Entry 5KH4 (X-ray diffraction, 3.20 A resolution); this record covers chains A and B.

# Chain A (and B)
Protein: Isoprenyl transferase
Source organism: Streptococcus pneumoniae serotype 4 (strain ATCC BAA-334 / TIGR4)
Notes: EC 2.5.1.-; chain B of this document is another copy of the same molecule, construct and numbering; everything in this record applies to it too
UniProtKB: Q97SR4 (ISPT_STRPN); numbering as in UniProt (aligned over 1-252)
Chain sequence (272 residues; numbered -19 to 252; the number before each row is that of its first residue; numbers below 1 keep their minus sign (Met-19 is residue -19)):
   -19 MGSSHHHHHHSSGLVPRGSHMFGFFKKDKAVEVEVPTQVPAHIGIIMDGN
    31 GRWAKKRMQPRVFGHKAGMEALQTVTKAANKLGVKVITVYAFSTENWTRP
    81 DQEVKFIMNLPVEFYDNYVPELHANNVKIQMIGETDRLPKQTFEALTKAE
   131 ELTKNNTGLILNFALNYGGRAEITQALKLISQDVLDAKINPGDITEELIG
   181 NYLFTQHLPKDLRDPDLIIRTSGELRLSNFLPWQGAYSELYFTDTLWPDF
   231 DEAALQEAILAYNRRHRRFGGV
Disordered / not traced: -19 to 13, 245-252 (chain B: -19 to 14, 245-252)
Differences from the reference sequence: initiating methionine (-19); expression tag (-18 to 0)
Ligand contacts: farnesyl diphosphate (FPP): Met27, Asp28, Gly29, Asn30, Gly31, Arg32, His45, Gly48, Met49, Ala71, Asn76, Arg79, Ile87, Leu90, Pro91, Phe94, Phe143, Leu145, Glu204, Arg206
Curated features (UniProtKB/Swiss-Prot):
  - active site: Asp28, Asn76 (Proton acceptor)
  - binding site (Mg(2+)): Asp28, Glu219
  - binding site (substrate): Gly29 to Arg32, Trp33, Arg41, His45, Ser73 to Glu75, Trp77, Arg79, Arg200, Arg206 to Ser208

# Interface between chain A and chain B
Pairs across the interface (71; chain A residue first):
  Arg150(A) with Glu176(B); Asp194(B), salt bridge; Trp213(B), hydrogen bond (side chain-backbone); Gln214(B), hydrogen bond (side chain-backbone); Ala216(B)
  Ala151(A) with Glu176(B), hydrogen bond (backbone-side chain)
  Ile153(A) with Trp213(B), hydrophobic
  Thr154(A) with Ile174(B); Thr175(B); Glu176(B); Ile179(B); Trp213(B)
  Leu157(A) with Leu157(B), hydrophobic; Ile179(B), hydrophobic
  Lys158(A) with Pro171(B)
  Ser161(A) with Ile160(B); Ser161(B); Val164(B); Ile174(B)
  Gln162(A) with Pro171(B)
  Val164(A) with Ser161(B); Leu165(B), hydrophobic
  Leu165(A) with Val164(B), hydrophobic; Leu165(B), hydrophobic; Pro171(B), hydrophobic
  Pro171(A) with Lys158(B); Leu165(B), hydrophobic
  Ile174(A) with Thr154(B); Lys158(B); Ser161(B)
  Thr175(A) with Thr154(B)
  Glu176(A) with Arg150(B); Ala151(B), hydrogen bond (side chain-backbone); Thr154(B)
  Ile179(A) with Thr154(B)
  Asp194(A) with Arg150(B), salt bridge
  Leu205(A) with Ser218(B); Glu219(B); Leu220(B), hydrogen bond (backbone-backbone)
  Arg206(A) with Ser218(B)
  Leu207(A) with Leu207(B), hydrophobic; Gly215(B); Ala216(B); Ser218(B), hydrogen bond (backbone-backbone); Leu220(B), hydrophobic
  Ser208(A) with Ala216(B), hydrogen bond (backbone-backbone); Tyr217(B)
  Asn209(A) with Ala216(B), hydrogen bond (backbone-backbone); Tyr217(B), hydrogen bond
  Pro212(A) with Pro212(B)
  Trp213(A) with Arg150(B), hydrogen bond (backbone-side chain); Ile153(B), hydrophobic; Thr154(B)
  Gln214(A) with Arg150(B), hydrogen bond (backbone-side chain)
  Gly215(A) with Leu207(B)
  Ala216(A) with Arg150(B); Leu207(B); Ser208(B), hydrogen bond (backbone-backbone); Asn209(B), hydrogen bond (backbone-backbone)
  Tyr217(A) with Ser208(B); Asn209(B), hydrogen bond
  Ser218(A) with Leu205(B); Arg206(B); Leu207(B), hydrogen bond (backbone-backbone)
  Glu219(A) with Leu205(B)
  Leu220(A) with Leu205(B), hydrogen bond (backbone-backbone); Leu207(B), hydrophobic; Leu220(B), hydrophobic; Phe222(B), hydrophobic
  Phe222(A) with Leu220(B), hydrophobic; Phe222(B), hydrophobic
Interface residues without a listed pair, chain A (33 interface residues in all): Glu75, Ile160
Interface residues without a listed pair, chain B (32 interface residues in all): Gln162

# In short
Chain A and chain B form an interface of 33 and 32 residues respectively, with 16 hydrogen bonds and 2 salt
bridges. Polar contacts include Arg150(A)-Asp194(B), Arg150(A)-Trp213(B) and Arg150(A)-Gln214(B). Ligands of
chain A: farnesyl diphosphate.
Both chains are Isoprenyl transferase (Streptococcus pneumoniae serotype 4 (strain ATCC BAA-334 / TIGR4)).
Entry 5KH4 (Crystal Structure of Steptococcus pneumoniae Undecaprenyl pyrophosphate Synthase (UPPS) with
FARNESYL DIPHOSPHATE) was determined by X-ray diffraction (same publication as 5KH2 and 5KH5).
